PDB entry 1IBL | X-ray diffraction, 3.11 A resolution | chains A and H of the 24 polymer chains in the assembly

[Chain A]
Molecule: 16S ribosomal RNA
Organism: Thermus thermophilus
Sequence (1522 nucleotides; row label = number of the first residue in the row; note: 42 numbers in that range are skipped by the numbering (no residue carries them; nothing is unmodelled there); a row labelled like 190A-190L holds insertion residues (190A, then the next letters in order); numbering starts at 0):
     0 UUUGUUGGAGAGUUUGAUCCUGGCUCAGGGUGAACGCUGGCGGCGUGCCU
    50 AAGACAUGCAAGUCGUGCGGG
    73 CCGCGGGGUUUU
    88 ACUCCG
    95 UGGUC
   101 AGCGGCGGACGGGUGAGUAACGCGUGGGU
  129A G
   130 ACCUACCCGGAAGAGGGGGACAACCCGGGGAAACUCGGGCUAAUCCCCCA
   180 UGUGGACCCGC
190A-190L CCCUUGGGGUGU
   191 GUCCAAAGGGCUUU
   216 GCCCGCUUCCGGAUGGGCCCGCGUCCCAUCAGCUAGUUGGUGGGGUAAUG
   266 GCCCACCAAGGCGACGACGGGUAGCCGGUCUGAGAGGAUGGCCGGCCACA
   316 GGGGCACUGAGACACGGGCCCCACUCCUACGGGAGGCAGCAGUUAGGAAU
   366 CUUCCGCAAUGGGCGCAAGCCUGACGGAGCGACGCCGCUUGGAGGAAGAA
   416 GCCCUUCGGGGUGUAAACUCCUGAA
   442 CCCGGGACGAAACCCCCGACGA
   474 GGGGACUGACGGUACCGGG
   494 GUAAUAGCGCCGGCCAACUCCGUGCCAGCAGCCGCGGUAAUACGGAGGGC
   544 GCGAGCGUUACCCGGAUUCACUGGGCGUAAAGGGCGUGUAGGCGGCCUGG
   594 GGCGUCCCAUGUGAAAGACCACGGCUCAACCGUGGGGGAGCGUGGGAUAC
   644 GCUCAGGCUAGACGGUGGGAGAGGGUGGUGGAAUUCCCGGAGUAGCGGUG
   694 AAAUGCGCAGAUACCGGGAGGAACGCCGAUGGCGAAGGCAGCCACCUGGU
   744 CCACCCGUGACGCUGAGGCGCGAAAGCGUGGGGAGCAAACCGGAUUAGAU
   794 ACCCGGGUAGUCCACGCCCUAAACGAUGCGCGCUAGGUCUCUGGGUCU
   848 CCUGGGGGCCGAAGCUAACGCGUUAAGCGCGCCGCCUGGGGAGUACGGCC
   898 GCAAGGCUGAAACUCAAAGGAAUUGACGGGGGCCCGCACAAGCGGUGGAG
   948 CAUGUGGUUUAAUUCGAAGCAACGCGAAGAACCUUACCAGGCCUUGACAU
   998 GCUAGG
 1003A G
  1004 AACCCGGGUGAAAGCCUGGGGUGCCCC
1030A-1030D GCGA
  1031 GGGGAGCCCUAGCACAGGUGCUGCAUGGCCGUCGUCAGCUCGUGCCGUGA
  1081 GGUGUUGGGUUAAGUCCCGCAACGAGCGCAACCCCCGCCGUUAGUUGCCA
  1131 GCGGUUCGGCCGGGCACUCUAACGGGACUGCCCGCGAAA
  1171 GCGGGAGGAAGGAGGGGACGACGUCUGGUCAGCAUGGCCCUUACGGCCUG
  1221 GGCGACACACGUGCUACAAUGCCCACUACAAAGCGAUGCCACCCGGCAAC
  1271 GGGGAGCUAAUCGCAAAAAGGUGGGCCCAGUUCGGAUUGGGGUCUGCAAC
  1321 CCGACCCCAUGAAGCCGGAAUCGCUAGUAAUCGCGGAUCAG
 1361A C
  1362 CAUGCCGCGGUGAAUACGUUCCCGGGCCUUGUACACACCGCCCGUCACGC
  1412 CAUGGGAGCGGGCUCUACCCGAAGUCGCCGGG
  1446 AGCCUACGGG
  1459 CAGGCGCCGAGGGUAGGGCCCGUGACUGGGGCGAAGUCGUAACAAGGUAG
  1509 CUGUACCGGAAGGUGCGGCUGGAUCACCUCCUUUCU
Not modelled in the structure: 0-4, 1535-1544
Bound ions: Mg2+ site 1: U12, G21, G22; Mg2+ site 2: G15, U920; Mg2+ site 3 near G21 (its only coordinating residue here); Mg2+ site 4: C48, G115; Mg2+ site 5 near A53 (its only coordinating residue here); Mg2+ site 6: G61, U62, G105; Mg2+ site 7: G70, U98; Mg2+ site 8: A109, G331; Mg2+ site 9: G115, A116, G117, G289; Mg2+ site 10: A116, G117, G289; Mg2+ site 11: C121, G124, U125, G126, C235, G236; Mg2+ site 12 near G168 (its only coordinating residue here); 75 more Mg2+ sites not listed
Residues lining bound ligands: paromomycin (PAR): C1404, G1405, U1406, C1407, A1408, C1409, C1490, G1491, A1492, A1493, G1494, U1495, C1496

[Chain H]
Protein: 30S ribosomal protein S8
Organism: Thermus thermophilus
UniProtKB: P24319 (RS8_THETH); residues 1-138 here = UniProt positions 1-138
Amino-acid sequence (138 residues; each row starts with the number of its first residue):
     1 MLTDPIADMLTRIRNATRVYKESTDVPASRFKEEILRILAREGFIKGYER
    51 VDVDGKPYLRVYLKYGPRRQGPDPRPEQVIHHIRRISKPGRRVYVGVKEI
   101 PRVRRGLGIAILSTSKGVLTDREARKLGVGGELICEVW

[Interface between chain A and chain H]
Residue-residue contacts (72; chain A residue first):
  C564(A) - Arg91(H)  hydrogen bond to the sugar
  C586(A) - Pro89(H)  phosphate contact
  C586(A) - Gly90(H)  sugar contact
  G587(A) - Met1(H)  base contact
  G587(A) - Thr3(H)  sugar contact
  G587(A) - Pro89(H)  phosphate contact
  G587(A) - Arg92(H)  salt bridge to the phosphate
  G588(A) - Met1(H)  sugar contact
  G588(A) - Leu2(H)  sugar contact
  G588(A) - Pro5(H)  phosphate contact
  C589(A) - Pro5(H)  phosphate contact
  C589(A) - Ala28(H)  phosphate contact
  C589(A) - Ser29(H)  phosphate contact
  C590(A) - Ser29(H)  phosphate contact
  C590(A) - Arg30(H)  hydrogen bond to the phosphate
  U591(A) - Arg30(H)  salt bridge to the phosphate
  G597(A) - Tyr94(H)  hydrogen bond to the base
  U598(A) - Tyr94(H)  sugar contact
  C599(A) - Val95(H)  sugar contact
  C599(A) - Gly96(H)  phosphate contact
  C599(A) - Val97(H)  phosphate contact
  C599(A) - Gly130(H)  hydrogen bond to the sugar
  C599(A) - Gly131(H)  sugar contact
  C600(A) - Gly96(H)  phosphate contact
  C600(A) - Val97(H)  hydrogen bond to the phosphate
  C600(A) - Gly128(H)  sugar contact
  A640(A) - Ser115(H)  hydrogen bond to the base
  U641(A) - Ser115(H)  sugar contact
  A642(A) - Ser113(H)  hydrogen bond to the sugar
  A642(A) - Thr114(H)  hydrogen bond to the base
  A642(A) - Ser115(H)  base contact
  A642(A) - Gly117(H)  sugar contact
  A642(A) - Val118(H)  sugar contact
  C643(A) - Ser113(H)  hydrogen bond to the sugar
  C643(A) - Glu132(H)  hydrogen bond to the sugar
  G644(A) - Arg92(H)  sugar contact
  U652(A) - Lys56(H)  phosphate contact
  A653(A) - Lys56(H)  salt bridge to the phosphate
  G654(A) - Met1(H)  hydrogen bond to the sugar
  A753(A) - Met1(H)  base contact
  G755(A) - Met1(H)  sugar contact
  G823(A) - Thr3(H)  base contact
  C824(A) - Met1(H)  sugar contact
  C824(A) - Leu2(H)  sugar contact
  G825(A) - Leu2(H)  sugar contact
  G825(A) - Asp8(H)  hydrogen bond to the sugar
  G825(A) - Thr11(H)  base contact
  G825(A) - Arg12(H)  hydrogen bond to the sugar
  C826(A) - Arg12(H)  salt bridge to the phosphate
  C826(A) - Asn15(H)  hydrogen bond to the base
  U827(A) - Asn15(H)  sugar contact
  U827(A) - Val19(H)  sugar contact
  A828(A) - Lys21(H)  salt bridge to the phosphate
  A860(A) - Arg18(H)  sugar contact
  A860(A) - Arg75(H)  hydrogen bond to the phosphate
  G861(A) - Arg75(H)  salt bridge to the phosphate
  G874(A) - Asn15(H)  base contact
  C875(A) - Thr11(H)  base contact
  C875(A) - Arg14(H)  hydrogen bond to the sugar
  C875(A) - Asn15(H)  hydrogen bond to the base
  G876(A) - Ala7(H)  sugar contact
  G876(A) - Thr11(H)  hydrogen bond to the sugar
  G876(A) - Arg14(H)  salt bridge to the phosphate
  C877(A) - Thr3(H)  hydrogen bond to the sugar
  C877(A) - Asp4(H)  sugar contact
  C877(A) - Lys88(H)  salt bridge to the phosphate
  C877(A) - Pro89(H)  sugar contact
  G878(A) - Thr3(H)  hydrogen bond to the sugar
  G878(A) - Lys88(H)  phosphate contact
  G878(A) - Pro89(H)  phosphate contact
  G878(A) - Gly90(H)  phosphate contact
  C879(A) - Gly90(H)  phosphate contact
Other interface residues (no listed pair), chain A (37 interface residues in all): C601, A859
Other interface residues (no listed pair), chain H (42 interface residues in all): Phe31, Lys32, Pro57, Lys98, Val129

[In short]
37 residues of chain A face 42 of chain H across their interface, with 20 hydrogen bonds and 8 salt bridges.
Polar contacts include G597(A)-Tyr94(H), A640(A)-Ser115(H) and A642(A)-Thr114(H). Ligands of chain A:
paromomycin. U12(A), G21(A) and G22(A) coordinate Mg2+ site 1.
Chain A is 16S ribosomal RNA and chain H is 30S ribosomal protein S8, both from Thermus thermophilus; the
structure, Structure of the thermus thermophilus 30S ribosomal subunit in complex with a messenger RNA
fragment and ..., was determined by X-ray diffraction together with 1IBK and 1IBM from the same study.
